6BOD - chain A; structure by X-ray diffraction, 3.20 A resolution.

== Chain A ==
Protein: Serine/threonine-protein kinase TBK1
From: Homo sapiens
Notes: EC 2.7.11.1
Reference sequence: Q9UHD2 (TBK1_HUMAN); residues 1-657 here = UniProt positions 1-657
Chain sequence (660 residues; each row starts with the number of its first residue; numbers below 1 keep their minus sign (Ser-2 is residue -2)):
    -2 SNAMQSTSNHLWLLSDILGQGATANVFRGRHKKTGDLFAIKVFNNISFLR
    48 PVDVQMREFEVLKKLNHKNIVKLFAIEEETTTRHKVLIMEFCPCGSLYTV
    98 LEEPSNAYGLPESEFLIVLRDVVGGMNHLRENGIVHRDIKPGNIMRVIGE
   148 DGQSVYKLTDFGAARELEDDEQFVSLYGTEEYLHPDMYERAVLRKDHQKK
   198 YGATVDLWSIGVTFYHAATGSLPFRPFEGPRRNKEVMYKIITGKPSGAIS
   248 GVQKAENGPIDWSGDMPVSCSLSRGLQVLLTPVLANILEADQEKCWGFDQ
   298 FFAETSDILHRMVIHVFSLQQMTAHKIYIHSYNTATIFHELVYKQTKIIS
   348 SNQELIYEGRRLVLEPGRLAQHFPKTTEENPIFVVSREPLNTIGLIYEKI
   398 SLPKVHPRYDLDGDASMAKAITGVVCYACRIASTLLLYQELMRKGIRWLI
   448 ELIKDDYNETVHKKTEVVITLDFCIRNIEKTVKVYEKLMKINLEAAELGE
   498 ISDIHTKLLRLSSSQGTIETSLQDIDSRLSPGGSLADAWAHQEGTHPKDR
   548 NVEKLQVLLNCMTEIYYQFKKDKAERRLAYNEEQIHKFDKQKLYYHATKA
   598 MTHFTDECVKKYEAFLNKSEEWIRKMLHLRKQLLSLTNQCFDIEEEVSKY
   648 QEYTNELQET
Disordered / not traced: -2 to -1, 42-50, 164-175, 188-199, 482-496
Differences from the reference sequence: expression tag (-2 to 0)
Ligand contacts: E0P (ethyl 2-amino-5-oxo-7-(propan-2-yl)-5H-[1]benzopyrano[2,3-b]pyridine-3-carboxylate): Leu15, Val23, Ala36, Val68, Met86, Glu87, Phe88, Cys89, Pro90, Gly92, Met142, Thr156, Asp157
UniProt features mapped onto this chain:
  - active site: Asp135 (Proton acceptor)
  - binding site (ATP): Leu15 to Val23, Lys38
  - modified residue: Ser172 (Phosphoserine), Lys607 (N6-methyllysine)
  - cross-link (Glycyl lysine isopeptide (Lys-Gly)): Lys30 (interchain with G-Cter in ubiquitin), Lys401 (interchain with G-Cter in ubiquitin)
  - natural variant: Phe24 (F24S: Loss of IFNB induction), Arg47 (R47H: In FTDALS4), Asp50 (D50A: In IIAE8), Tyr105 (Y105C: In FTDALS4), Val152 (V152L: No effect on IFNB induction), Gly159 (G159A: In IIAE8), Ile207 (I207V: In IIAE8; uncertain significance), Tyr212 (Y212D: In AIARV), Asp296 (D296H: In a breast pleomorphic lobular carcinoma sample), Ile305 (I305T: In FTDALS4), Leu306 (L306I: In FTDALS4; uncertain significance), Arg308 (R308Q: In FTDALS4), 14 further natural variant entries in UniProt
  - mutagenesis: Lys30 (K30R: Decreases ubiquitination. Abolishes ubiquitination, phosphorylation and kinase activity; when associated with R-401), Asp33 (D33A: Decreases phosphorylation and kinase activity), Lys38 (K38A: Loss of kinase activity), Asp135 (D135N: Loss of kinase activity), Ser172 (S172A: Loss of kinase activity. No effect on dimerization. Loss of USP38-mediated degradation; S172E: Decreased kinase activity), Leu316 (L316E: Decreases kinase activity. No effect on phosphorylation), Tyr325 (Y325E: Abolishes phosphorylation and kinase activity), Glu355 (E355R: Decreases phosphorylation and kinase activity. Abolishes dimerization; when associated with A-357 or R-448), Arg357 (R357A: Decreases phosphorylation and kinase activity. Abolishes dimerization; when associated with R-355), Lys401 (K401R: Decreases ubiquitination. Abolishes ubiquitination, phosphorylation and kinase activity; when associated with R-30), Glu448 (E448R: Decreases phosphorylation and kinase activity. Abolishes dimerization; when associated with R-355), His459 (H459E: Abolishes dimerization and decreases kinase activity but no effect on phosphorylation; when associated with E-466 and E-470), 11 further mutagenesis entries in UniProt
What the authors report for this chain:
  - conformationally variable residues (loop rearrangement, order/disorder transition): Ile37 to Asn42, Ala160 to Glu163
  - mutagenesis - T156A: increased binding to 11
  - mutagenesis - K38A: abolished catalytic activity (proposed by the authors, not directly observed)
  - mutagenesis - K38A: increased expression (proposed by the authors, not directly observed)
  - mutagenesis - M86L: abolished expression
  - post-translational modification sites: Ser172

== Summary ==
Ligands of chain A: compound E0P. UniProt lists active-site residue Asp135, 10 ATP-binding residues and 23
mutagenesis sites. The paper reports that T156A increases binding to 11; a modification site at Ser172; 3
substitutions were tested in all.
Chain A is Serine/threonine-protein kinase TBK1 (Homo sapiens); the structure, TBK1 in complex with ethyl
ester analog of amlexanox, was determined by X-ray diffraction (same publication as 6BNY, 6BOE and 5W5V).
